6XLL - chains C and D of the 9 polymer chains in the assembly; structure by electron microscopy, 2.70 A resolution.

Chain C:
Protein: DNA-directed RNA polymerase subunit beta
Organism: Escherichia coli O157:H7
Notes: EC 2.7.7.6
UniProt: B7MIX3 (RPOB_ECO45); numbering as in UniProt (aligned over 1-1342)
Sequence (1342 residues; numbered 1 to 1342; the number before each row is that of its first residue):
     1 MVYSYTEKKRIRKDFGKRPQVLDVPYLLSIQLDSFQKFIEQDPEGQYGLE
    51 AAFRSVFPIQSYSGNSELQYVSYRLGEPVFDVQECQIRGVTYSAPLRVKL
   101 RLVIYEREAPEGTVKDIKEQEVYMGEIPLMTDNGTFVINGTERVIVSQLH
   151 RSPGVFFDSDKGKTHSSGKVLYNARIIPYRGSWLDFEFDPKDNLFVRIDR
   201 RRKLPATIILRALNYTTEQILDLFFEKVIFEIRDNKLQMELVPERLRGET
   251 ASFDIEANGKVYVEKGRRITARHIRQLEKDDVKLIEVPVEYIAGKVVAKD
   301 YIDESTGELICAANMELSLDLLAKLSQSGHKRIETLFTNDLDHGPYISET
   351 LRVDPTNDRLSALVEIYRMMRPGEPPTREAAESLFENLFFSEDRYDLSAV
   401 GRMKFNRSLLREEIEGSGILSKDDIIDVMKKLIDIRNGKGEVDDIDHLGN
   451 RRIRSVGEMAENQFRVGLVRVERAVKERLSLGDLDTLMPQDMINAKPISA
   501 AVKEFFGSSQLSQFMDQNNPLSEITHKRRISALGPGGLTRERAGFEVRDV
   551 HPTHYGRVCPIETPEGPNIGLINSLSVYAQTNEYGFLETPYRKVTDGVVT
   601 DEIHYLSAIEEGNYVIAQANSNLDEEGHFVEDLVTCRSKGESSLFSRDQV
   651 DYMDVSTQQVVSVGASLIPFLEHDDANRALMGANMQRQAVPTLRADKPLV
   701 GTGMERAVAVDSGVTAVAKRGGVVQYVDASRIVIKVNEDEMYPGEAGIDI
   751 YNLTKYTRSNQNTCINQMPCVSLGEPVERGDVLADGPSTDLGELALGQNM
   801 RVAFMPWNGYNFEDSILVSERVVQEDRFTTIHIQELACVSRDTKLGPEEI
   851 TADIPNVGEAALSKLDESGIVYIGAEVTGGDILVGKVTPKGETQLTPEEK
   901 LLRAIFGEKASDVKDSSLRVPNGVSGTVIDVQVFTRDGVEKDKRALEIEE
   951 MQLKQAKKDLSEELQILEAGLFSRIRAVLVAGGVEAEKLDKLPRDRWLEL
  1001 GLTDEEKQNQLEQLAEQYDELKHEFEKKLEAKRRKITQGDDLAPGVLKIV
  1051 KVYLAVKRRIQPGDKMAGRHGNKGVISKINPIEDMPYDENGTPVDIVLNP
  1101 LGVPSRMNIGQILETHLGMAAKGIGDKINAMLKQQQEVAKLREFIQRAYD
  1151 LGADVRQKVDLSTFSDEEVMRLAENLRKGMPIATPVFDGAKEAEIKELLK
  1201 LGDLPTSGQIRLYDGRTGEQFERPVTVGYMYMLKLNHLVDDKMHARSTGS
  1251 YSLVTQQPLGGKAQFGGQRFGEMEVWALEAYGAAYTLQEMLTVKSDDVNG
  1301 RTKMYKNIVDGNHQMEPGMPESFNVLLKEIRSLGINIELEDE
Unresolved in the structure: 1-2, 1342
Ligand contacts:
  - chapso (1N7), molecule 1: Q46, Y47, Y179, D396, S398, A399, V400, R452, E458, E461, R465, E583, Y584
  - chapso (1N7), molecule 2: Q725, Y726, R731, E962, Q965, I966, A969
Swiss-Prot annotation at these positions:
  - modified residue (N6-acetyllysine): K1022, K1200

Chain D:
Protein: DNA-directed RNA polymerase subunit beta'
Organism: Escherichia coli O157:H7
Notes: EC 2.7.7.6
UniProt: P0A8T8 (RPOC_ECO57); numbering as in UniProt (aligned over 1-1407)
Sequence (1407 residues; each row starts with the number of its first residue):
     1 MKDLLKFLKAQTKTEEFDAIKIALASPDMIRSWSFGEVKKPETINYRTFK
    51 PERDGLFCARIFGPVKDYECLCGKYKRLKHRGVICEKCGVEVTQTKVRRE
   101 RMGHIELASPTAHIWFLKSLPSRIGLLLDMPLRDIERVLYFESYVVIEGG
   151 MTNLERQQILTEEQYLDALEEFGDEFDAKMGAEAIQALLKSMDLEQECEQ
   201 LREELNETNSETKRKKLTKRIKLLEAFVQSGNKPEWMILTVLPVLPPDLR
   251 PLVPLDGGRFATSDLNDLYRRVINRNNRLKRLLDLAAPDIIVRNEKRMLQ
   301 EAVDALLDNGRRGRAITGSNKRPLKSLADMIKGKQGRFRQNLLGKRVDYS
   351 GRSVITVGPYLRLHQCGLPKKMALELFKPFIYGKLELRGLATTIKAAKKM
   401 VEREEAVVWDILDEVIREHPVLLNRAPTLHRLGIQAFEPVLIEGKAIQLH
   451 PLVCAAYNADFDGDQMAVHVPLTLEAQLEARALMMSTNNILSPANGEPII
   501 VPSQDVVLGLYYMTRDCVNAKGEGMVLTGPKEAERLYRSGLASLHARVKV
   551 RITEYEKDANGELVAKTSLKDTTVGRAILWMIVPKGLPYSIVNQALGKKA
   601 ISKMLNTCYRILGLKPTVIFADQIMYTGFAYAARSGASVGIDDMVIPEKK
   651 HEIISEAEAEVAEIQEQFQSGLVTAGERYNKVIDIWAAANDRVSKAMMDN
   701 LQTETVINRDGQEEKQVSFNSIYMMADSGARGSAAQIRQLAGMRGLMAKP
   751 DGSIIETPITANFREGLNVLQYFISTHGARKGLADTALKTANSGYLTRRL
   801 VDVAQDLVVTEDDCGTHEGIMMTPVIEGGDVKEPLRDRVLGRVTAEDVLK
   851 PGTADILVPRNTLLHEQWCDLLEENSVDAVKVRSVVSCDTDFGVCAHCYG
   901 RDLARGHIINKGEAIGVIAAQSIGEPGTQLTMRTFHIGGAASRAAAESSI
   951 QVKNKGSIKLSNVKSVVNSSGKLVITSRNTELKLIDEFGRTKESYKVPYG
  1001 AVLAKGDGEQVAGGETVANWDPHTMPVITEVSGFVRFTDMIDGQTITRQT
  1051 DELTGLSSLVVLDSAERTAGGKDLRPALKIVDAQGNDVLIPGTDMPAQYF
  1101 LPGKAIVQLEDGVQISSGDTLARIPQESGGTKDITGGLPRVADLFEARRP
  1151 KEPAILAEISGIVSFGKETKGKRRLVITPVDGSDPYEEMIPKWRQLNVFE
  1201 GERVERGDVISDGPEAPHDILRLRGVHAVTRYIVNEVQDVYRLQGVKIND
  1251 KHIEVIVRQMLRKATIVNAGSSDFLEGEQVEYSRVKIANRELEANGKVGA
  1301 TYSRDLLGITKASLATESFISAASFQETTRVLTEAAVAGKRDELRGLKEN
  1351 VIVGRLIPAGTGYAYHQDRMRRRAAGEAPAAPQVTAEDASASLAELLNAG
  1401 LGGSDNE
Unresolved in the structure: 1-15, 933-947, 1127-1135, 1376-1407
Ion coordination: Zn2+ site 1: C70, C72, C85, C88; Mg2+: D460, D462, D464 (shared with 1 residue of chain R); Zn2+ site 2: C814, C888, C895, C898
Swiss-Prot annotation at these positions:
  - binding site (Zn(2+)): C70, C72, C85, C88, C814, C888, C895, C898
  - binding site (Mg(2+)): D460, D462, D464
  - modified residue: K972 (N6-acetyllysine)

Chain C / chain D interface:
Pairs across the interface (378; chain C residue first):
  F545(C) with A784(D); D785(D); L788(D), hydrophobic
  R548(C) with R780(D)
  D549(C) with P750(D); R780(D)
  V550(C) with P750(D); F773(D), hydrophobic; H777(D), hydrogen bond (backbone-side chain); R780(D)
  H551(C) with F773(D)
  Y555(C) with V769(D); L770(D), hydrophobic; F773(D), hydrophobic
  C559(C) with R780(D)
  P560(C) with F773(D), hydrophobic; T776(D); R780(D), hydrogen bond (backbone-side chain)
  I561(C) with Y772(D), hydrophobic
  T563(C) with R780(D)
  E565(C) with L783(D)
  G566(C) with A787(D)
  I569(C) with L783(D), hydrophobic
  G570(C) with R780(D)
  N573(C) with R780(D), hydrogen bond
  Q618(C) with V769(D); L770(D)
  N620(C) with N768(D); V769(D)
  T635(C) with L770(D)
  R637(C) with L770(D)
  S642(C) with L770(D)
  T657(C) with V769(D)
  V660(C) with V769(D), hydrophobic; F773(D), hydrophobic
  L671(C) with Y772(D), hydrogen bond (backbone-side chain)
  E672(C) with G766(D); L767(D), hydrogen bond (backbone-backbone)
  H673(C) with F763(D), hydrogen bond (side chain-backbone); R764(D), hydrogen bond (side chain-backbone); E765(D), hydrogen bond (side chain-backbone); G766(D)
  D674(C) with F763(D); Y772(D), hydrogen bond (backbone-side chain)
  D675(C) with F763(D); Y772(D), hydrogen bond (backbone-side chain)
  A676(C) with Y772(D); T776(D); A779(D), hydrophobic
  N677(C) with A779(D); L783(D)
  A679(C) with Y772(D)
  L680(C) with L783(D), hydrophobic
  F804(C) with A637(D); S638(D), hydrogen bond (backbone-side chain)
  M805(C) with A633(D); A637(D)
  P806(C) with D505(D); A632(D); A633(D); A637(D)
  N808(C) with P359(D); F629(D); A633(D)
  G809(C) with V357(D); P359(D); F629(D)
  Y810(C) with P359(D); Y360(D)
  N811(C) with D505(D)
  F812(C) with V357(D); P451(D), hydrophobic; F461(D); S503(D); Q504(D); D505(D); F629(D), hydrophobic
  E813(C) with D460(D); F461(D), hydrogen bond (backbone-backbone); Q504(D)
  D814(C) with F461(D)
  S815(C) with V357(D); F461(D)
  R841(C) with D256(D), salt bridge; G257(D)
  Q894(C) with R77(D), hydrogen bond
  P1044(C) with G257(D)
  Q1061(C) with K445(D)
  P1062(C) with A446(D)
  G1063(C) with V354(D); A446(D)
  K1065(C) with D462(D), hydrogen bond (side chain-backbone)
  K1073(C) with D462(D)
  G1074(C) with F461(D)
  V1075(C) with T356(D); F461(D), hydrogen bond (backbone-backbone); D462(D); G463(D)
  I1076(C) with T356(D)
  S1077(C) with V357(D)
  N1099(C) with Q504(D); D505(D)
  P1100(C) with A637(D); V639(D); M725(D)
  L1101(C) with Q504(D); D505(D); M725(D), hydrophobic; A730(D), hydrophobic; R731(D)
  V1103(C) with V639(D), hydrophobic
  P1104(C) with I722(D), hydrophobic; M725(D), hydrophobic; Q736(D); L740(D)
  S1105(C) with R731(D), hydrogen bond; G732(D); Q736(D)
  R1106(C) with R731(D)
  M1107(C) with Q736(D); Q739(D); L740(D), hydrophobic; F763(D), hydrophobic
  I1109(C) with I641(D), hydrophobic; M644(D), hydrophobic; L740(D), hydrophobic; F763(D), hydrophobic
  I1112(C) with V639(D)
  L1113(C) with I641(D), hydrophobic
  H1116(C) with G640(D); I641(D), hydrogen bond (side chain-backbone)
  F1187(C) with L767(D); V769(D), hydrophobic; Y772(D), hydrophobic
  E1192(C) with I641(D); R764(D), salt bridge
  K1196(C) with D642(D), salt bridge
  Q1209(C) with S638(D); G640(D); D643(D)
  E1219(C) with R634(D), salt bridge
  F1221(C) with A633(D)
  E1222(C) with Y512(D), hydrogen bond; Y537(D), hydrogen bond; R634(D), hydrogen bond (backbone-backbone); S635(D)
  R1223(C) with S635(D), hydrogen bond (backbone-backbone); G636(D); F719(D), hydrogen bond (side chain-backbone); S721(D), hydrogen bond
  P1224(C) with G636(D); S638(D)
  V1225(C) with G636(D); S638(D)
  T1226(C) with S638(D), hydrogen bond (backbone-side chain); V639(D), hydrogen bond (side chain-backbone); G640(D), hydrogen bond (side chain-backbone)
  V1239(C) with S353(D); V354(D), hydrophobic; K445(D)
  D1240(C) with K445(D), salt bridge
  K1242(C) with R352(D); V354(D); Q465(D)
  M1243(C) with R352(D); K371(D); M372(D), hydrophobic; K445(D)
  H1244(C) with G351(D); R352(D), hydrogen bond (backbone-backbone)
  A1245(C) with S350(D); G351(D); M372(D); E375(D); L376(D), hydrophobic
  R1246(C) with D348(D), salt bridge; Y349(D), hydrogen bond (backbone-backbone); S350(D), hydrogen bond (backbone-backbone); E375(D); L376(D)
  S1247(C) with D348(D); Y349(D), hydrogen bond (backbone-backbone); E375(D), hydrogen bond (backbone-backbone); K378(D)
  T1248(C) with D348(D)
  Y1251(C) with D348(D), hydrogen bond
  L1253(C) with R99(D), hydrogen bond (backbone-side chain); P251(D), hydrophobic; V253(D), hydrophobic
  V1254(C) with R99(D), hydrogen bond (backbone-side chain); L249(D); P251(D); R337(D)
  T1255(C) with N341(D)
  Q1256(C) with R99(D)
  Q1257(C) with N341(D), hydrogen bond (side chain-backbone); K345(D); R346(D)
  P1258(C) with R346(D); D348(D)
  L1259(C) with R346(D)
  G1260(C) with R346(D), hydrogen bond (backbone-side chain)
  F1265(C) with E375(D)
  G1267(C) with R346(D), hydrogen bond (backbone-side chain); V347(D); S350(D)
  Q1268(C) with R346(D); V347(D), hydrogen bond (backbone-backbone); S350(D), hydrogen bond (backbone-side chain); G351(D); R352(D); A467(D); H469(D)
  R1269(C) with R339(D), hydrogen bond (side chain-backbone); Q340(D), hydrogen bond (side chain-backbone); G344(D), hydrogen bond (side chain-backbone); K345(D); R346(D)
  F1270(C) with G344(D); K345(D), hydrogen bond (backbone-backbone); V347(D), hydrophobic; I434(D), hydrophobic; H469(D)
  G1271(C) with G344(D)
  E1272(C) with L343(D); R798(D), salt bridge
  M1273(C) with T428(D)
  E1274(C) with N424(D); T428(D), hydrogen bond; I434(D)
  V1275(C) with L343(D)
  W1276(C) with R798(D); V801(D); V917(D); Q921(D), hydrogen bond (backbone-side chain)
  A1277(C) with T428(D); R431(D); I434(D), hydrophobic; Q921(D)
  L1278(C) with M484(D), hydrophobic
  E1279(C) with A914(D); V917(D); L1347(D); V1351(D)
  A1280(C) with R431(D), hydrogen bond (backbone-side chain); I918(D); Q921(D)
  Y1281(C) with R431(D), hydrogen bond (side chain-backbone); L432(D); I434(D), hydrogen bond (side chain-backbone); Q435(D); L483(D); M484(D), hydrophobic; N489(D), hydrogen bond
  G1282(C) with L483(D); G1360(D); T1361(D), hydrogen bond (backbone-backbone)
  A1283(C) with E479(D); L483(D); M484(D), hydrophobic
  A1284(C) with E479(D); L1356(D); I1357(D), hydrophobic; T1361(D), hydrogen bond (backbone-side chain); G1362(D)
  Y1285(C) with E475(D); E479(D), hydrogen bond (backbone-side chain); L1356(D); T1361(D)
  T1286(C) with L422(D); A476(D); E479(D), hydrogen bond
  Q1288(C) with G1354(D), hydrogen bond (side chain-backbone); R1355(D); L1356(D)
  E1289(C) with P471(D); L472(D), hydrogen bond (side chain-backbone); T473(D), hydrogen bond; A476(D)
  M1290(C) with K345(D); V347(D), hydrophobic; H469(D)
  L1291(C) with K345(D), hydrogen bond (backbone-side chain); V1351(D)
  T1292(C) with G1354(D)
  K1294(C) with V347(D); D348(D), hydrogen bond (backbone-backbone); V470(D), hydrogen bond (side chain-backbone); L472(D)
  S1295(C) with K345(D); R346(D), hydrogen bond (side chain-backbone); V347(D)
  D1296(C) with K345(D), salt bridge
  M1304(C) with L472(D), hydrophobic; T473(D)
  Y1305(C) with Y349(D); P379(D), hydrophobic; Y382(D)
  I1308(C) with P379(D), hydrophobic; F380(D), hydrophobic
  V1309(C) with P379(D); G383(D); E386(D); I394(D), hydrophobic
  H1313(C) with F380(D); L472(D); T473(D); L474(D), hydrogen bond (backbone-backbone); Q477(D), hydrogen bond
  Q1314(C) with T473(D)
  M1315(C) with T473(D)
  M1319(C) with F17(D), hydrophobic; V1353(D)
  P1320(C) with K345(D); V1353(D); G1354(D)
  E1321(C) with R99(D), salt bridge
  S1322(C) with N341(D); L342(D)
  F1323(C) with I20(D), hydrophobic; L342(D); I1352(D), hydrophobic; V1353(D), hydrophobic
  V1325(C) with R99(D); L249(D), hydrophobic; R337(D)
  L1326(C) with R337(D); F338(D), hydrophobic; L342(D), hydrophobic
  K1328(C) with E100(D); M102(D); L245(D); L249(D)
  E1329(C) with L245(D); L327(D); M330(D); I331(D); R337(D), salt bridge
  R1331(C) with W33(D); M102(D); P243(D)
  S1332(C) with M102(D); P243(D); L245(D); Y269(D); L327(D)
  L1333(C) with W115(D), hydrophobic; P243(D); L307(D), hydrophobic; L327(D), hydrophobic; I331(D), hydrophobic
  G1334(C) with L24(D); A25(D), hydrogen bond (backbone-backbone); H113(D), hydrogen bond (backbone-side chain)
  I1335(C) with I22(D), hydrophobic; A23(D); W33(D); W115(D), hydrophobic
  N1336(C) with K21(D); I22(D); A23(D), hydrogen bond (backbone-backbone); L24(D); M29(D); W33(D)
  I1337(C) with I20(D), hydrophobic; K21(D)
  E1338(C) with I20(D); K21(D), hydrogen bond (backbone-backbone)
  L1339(C) with F17(D), hydrophobic; A19(D); I20(D), hydrophobic
  E1340(C) with F17(D); D18(D), hydrogen bond (backbone-backbone); A19(D), hydrogen bond (backbone-backbone); K21(D); R1341(D), salt bridge
  D1341(C) with E16(D); D18(D)
Other interface residues (no listed pair), chain C (163 interface residues in all): A543, P552, H554, C636, W807, K844, E892, S1207, L1287, R1301, G1318, I1330
Other interface residues (no listed pair), chain D (190 interface residues in all): F49, K76, F116, L239, V244, P246, D248, A328, I355, P369, A426, L429, H430, C454, L508, R538, A630, N720, M724, R744, T757, I774, K781, T797, E913, M932, F1319, L1332, A1336, A1359, R1373

In short:
163 residues of chain C and 190 residues of chain D are in contact; the contacts include 68 hydrogen bonds and
11 salt bridges. Polar pairs include R841(C)-D256(D), E1192(C)-R764(D) and K1196(C)-D642(D). Chain C binds
chapso.
Chain C is DNA-directed RNA polymerase subunit beta and chain D is DNA-directed RNA polymerase subunit beta',
both from Escherichia coli O157:H7; the structure, Cryo-EM structure of E. coli RNAP-promoter initial
transcribing complex with 5-nt RNA transcript (RPitc-5nt), was determined by electron microscopy together with
6XL5, 6XL6, 6XL9, 6XLA, 6XLJ, 6XLK, 6XLM and 6XLN from the same study.
